Entry 8TVQ (electron microscopy, 4.60 A resolution (low resolution: residue-level contacts below are approximate; hydrogen-bond / salt-bridge calls are withheld)); this record covers chains A and T of the 14 polymer chains in the assembly.

== Chain A ==
Protein: DNA-directed RNA polymerase II subunit RPB1
From: Saccharomyces cerevisiae
Notes: EC 2.7.7.6
UniProtKB: P04050 (RPB1_YEAST); numbering as in UniProt (aligned over 1-1733)
Sequence (1733 residues; numbered 1 to 1733; the number before each row is that of its first residue):
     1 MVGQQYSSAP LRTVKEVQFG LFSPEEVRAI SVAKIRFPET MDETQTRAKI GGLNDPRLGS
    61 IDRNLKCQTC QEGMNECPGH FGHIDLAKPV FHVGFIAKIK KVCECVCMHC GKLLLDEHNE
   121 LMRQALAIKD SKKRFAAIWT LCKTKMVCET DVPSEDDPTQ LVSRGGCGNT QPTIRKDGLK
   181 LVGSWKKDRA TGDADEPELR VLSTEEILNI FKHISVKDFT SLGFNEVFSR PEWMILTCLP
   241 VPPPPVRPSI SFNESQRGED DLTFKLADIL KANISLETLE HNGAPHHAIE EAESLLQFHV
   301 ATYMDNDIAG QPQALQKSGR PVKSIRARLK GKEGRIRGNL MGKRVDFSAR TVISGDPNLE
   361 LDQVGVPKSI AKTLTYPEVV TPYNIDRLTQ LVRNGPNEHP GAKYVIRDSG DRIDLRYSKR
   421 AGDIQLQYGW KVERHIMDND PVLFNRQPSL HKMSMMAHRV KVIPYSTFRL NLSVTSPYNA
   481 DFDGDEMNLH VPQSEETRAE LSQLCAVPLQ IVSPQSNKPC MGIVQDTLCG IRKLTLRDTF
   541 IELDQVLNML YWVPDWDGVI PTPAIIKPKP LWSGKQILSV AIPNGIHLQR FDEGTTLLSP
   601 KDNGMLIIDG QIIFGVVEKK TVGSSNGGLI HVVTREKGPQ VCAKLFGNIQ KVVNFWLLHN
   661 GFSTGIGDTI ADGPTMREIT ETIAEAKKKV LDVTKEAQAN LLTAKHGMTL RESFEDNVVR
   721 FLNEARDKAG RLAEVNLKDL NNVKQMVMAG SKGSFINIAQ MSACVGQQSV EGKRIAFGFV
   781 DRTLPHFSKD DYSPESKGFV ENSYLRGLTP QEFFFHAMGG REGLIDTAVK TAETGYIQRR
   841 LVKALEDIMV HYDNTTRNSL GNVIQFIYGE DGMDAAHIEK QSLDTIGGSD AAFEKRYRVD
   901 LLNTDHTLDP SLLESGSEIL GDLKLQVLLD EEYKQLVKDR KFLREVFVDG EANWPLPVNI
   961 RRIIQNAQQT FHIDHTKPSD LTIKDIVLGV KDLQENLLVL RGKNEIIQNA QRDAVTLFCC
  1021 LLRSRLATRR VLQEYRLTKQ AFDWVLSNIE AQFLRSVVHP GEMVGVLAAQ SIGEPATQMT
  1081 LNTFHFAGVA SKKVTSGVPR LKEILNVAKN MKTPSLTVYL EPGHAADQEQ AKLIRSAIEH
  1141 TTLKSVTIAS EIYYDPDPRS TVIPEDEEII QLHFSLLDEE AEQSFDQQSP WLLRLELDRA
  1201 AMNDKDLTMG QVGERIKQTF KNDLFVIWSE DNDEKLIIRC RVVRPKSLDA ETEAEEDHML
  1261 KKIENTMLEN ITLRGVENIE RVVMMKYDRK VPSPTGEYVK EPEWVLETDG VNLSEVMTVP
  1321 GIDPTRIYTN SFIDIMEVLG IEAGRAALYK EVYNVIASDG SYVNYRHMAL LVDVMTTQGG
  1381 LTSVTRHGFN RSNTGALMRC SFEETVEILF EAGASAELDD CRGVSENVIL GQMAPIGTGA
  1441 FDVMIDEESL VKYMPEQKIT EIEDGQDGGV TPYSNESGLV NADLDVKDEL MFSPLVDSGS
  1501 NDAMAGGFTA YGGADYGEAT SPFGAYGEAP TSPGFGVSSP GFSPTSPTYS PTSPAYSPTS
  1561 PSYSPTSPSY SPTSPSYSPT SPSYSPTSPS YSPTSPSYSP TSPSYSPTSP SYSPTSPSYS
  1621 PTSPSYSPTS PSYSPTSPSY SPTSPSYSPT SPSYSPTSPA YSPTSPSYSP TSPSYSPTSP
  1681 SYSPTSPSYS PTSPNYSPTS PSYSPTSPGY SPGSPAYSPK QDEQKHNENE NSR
Not modelled in the structure: 1-7, 42-44, 188-198, 1079-1096, 1158-1187, 1221-1224, 1243-1256, 1444-1733
UniProt features mapped onto this chain:
  - region: Pro248 to Asp260 (Lid loop), Asn306 to Lys323 (Rudder loop), Pro810 to Glu822 (Bridging helix)
  - binding site (Zn(2+)): Cys67, Cys70, Cys77, His80, Cys107, Cys110, Cys148, Cys167
  - binding site (Mg(2+)): Asp481, Asp483, Asp485
  - modified residue: Thr1471 (Phosphothreonine)
  - cross-link (Glycyl lysine isopeptide (Lys-Gly)): Lys695 (interchain with G-Cter in ubiquitin), Lys1246 (interchain with G-Cter in ubiquitin), Lys1350 (interchain with G-Cter in ubiquitin)
Bound ions: Zn2+ site 1: Cys67, Cys77; Zn2+ site 2: Met108, Cys110, Cys167; Mg2+: Asp483, Asp485 (shared with 1 residue of chain R)

== Chain T ==
Molecule: TS (46-nt DNA)
Sequence (46 nucleotides; numbered 1 to 46; the number before each row is that of its first residue):
     1 CGCTCTGCTC CTTCTCCXTC CTCTCGATGG CTATGAGATC AACTAG
Not modelled in the structure: 1
Modified residues: TTD (cis-syn cyclobutane thymine dimer) at position 18

== Chain A / chain T interface ==
Contacting residue pairs (17; chain A residue first):
  Asn253(A) with DG29(T)
  Gln256(A) with DG29(T)
  Ala309(A) with DT15(T)
  Lys332(A) with TTD_18(T)
  Arg350(A) with DC21(T)
  Pro448(A) with DT19(T)
  Ala832(A) with TTD_18(T)
  Tyr836(A) with TTD_18(T)
  Arg839(A) with TTD_18(T)
  Arg1386(A) with DC16(T); DC17(T); TTD_18(T)
  Glu1403(A) with DC16(T); DC17(T); TTD_18(T)
  Glu1404(A) with DC16(T); DC17(T)
Also at the interface, not in a pair above, chain A (17 interface residues in all): Glu254, Arg344, Gln447, Thr831, Glu1407
Also at the interface, not in a pair above, chain T (9 interface residues in all): DC20, DT22

== In short ==
Chain A and chain T form an interface of 17 and 9 residues respectively. The Zn2+ site 1 is built by Cys67(A)
and Cys77(A). Met108(A), Cys110(A) and Cys167(A) form the Zn2+ site 2. From UniProt: 8 Zn2+-binding residues
and 3 Mg2+-binding residues on chain A.
Here chain A is DNA-directed RNA polymerase II subunit RPB1 (Saccharomyces cerevisiae) and chain T is TS
(46-nt DNA). Entry 8TVQ (Cryo-EM structure of CPD stalled 10-subunit Pol II in complex with Rad26) was
determined by electron microscopy (same publication as 8TUG, 8TVP, 8TVS, 8TVV, 8TVW, 8TVX and 8TVY).
